Entry 2JH8 (X-ray diffraction, 3.22 A resolution); this record covers chain A.

[Chain A]
Name: VP4 core protein
Organism: Bluetongue virus 10 (ISOLATE USA)
UniProtKB: P07132 (VP4_BTV10); residues 1-644 here = UniProt positions 1-644
Sequence (644 residues; numbered 1 to 644; the number before each row is that of its first residue):
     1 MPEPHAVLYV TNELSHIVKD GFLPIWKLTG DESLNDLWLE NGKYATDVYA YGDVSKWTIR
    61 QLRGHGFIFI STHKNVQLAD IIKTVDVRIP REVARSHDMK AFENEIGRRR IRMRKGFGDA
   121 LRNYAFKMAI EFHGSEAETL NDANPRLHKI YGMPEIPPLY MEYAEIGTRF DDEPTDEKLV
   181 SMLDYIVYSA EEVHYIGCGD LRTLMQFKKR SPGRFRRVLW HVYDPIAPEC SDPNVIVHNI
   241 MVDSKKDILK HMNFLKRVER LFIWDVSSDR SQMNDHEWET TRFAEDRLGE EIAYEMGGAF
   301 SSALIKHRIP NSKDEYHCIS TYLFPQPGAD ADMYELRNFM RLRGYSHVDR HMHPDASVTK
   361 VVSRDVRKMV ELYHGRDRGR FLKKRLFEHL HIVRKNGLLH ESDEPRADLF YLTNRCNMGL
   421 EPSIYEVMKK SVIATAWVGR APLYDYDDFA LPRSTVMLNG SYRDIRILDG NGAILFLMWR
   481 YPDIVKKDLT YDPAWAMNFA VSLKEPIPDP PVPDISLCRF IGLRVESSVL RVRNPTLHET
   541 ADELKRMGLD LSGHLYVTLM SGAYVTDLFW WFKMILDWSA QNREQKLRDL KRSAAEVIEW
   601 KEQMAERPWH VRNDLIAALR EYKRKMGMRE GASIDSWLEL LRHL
Disordered / not traced: 1, 270-276, 537-549, 601-610
Sequence notes: conflict Leu261 (Pro in P07132)
Residues lining bound ligands:
  - guanine (GUN), molecule 1: Arg114, Lys115, Phe117, Gly118, Arg122, Glu138, Phe410, Tyr446, Trp495, Phe499
  - guanine (GUN), molecule 2: Ala137, Asn141, Asp184, Tyr185, Arg214, Lys383, Lys384, Phe387
  - 7N-methyl-8-hydroguanosine-5'-diphosphate (M7G): Glu279, Arg282, Ile309, Pro310, Asn311, Asp332, Met333, Tyr334, Arg367

[In short]
Ligands of chain A: 7N-methyl-8-hydroguanosine-5'-diphosphate and guanine.
Chain A is VP4 core protein (Bluetongue virus 10 (ISOLATE USA)); the structure, The structure of bluetongue
virus VP4 reveals a multifunctional RNA- capping production-line, was determined by X-ray diffraction (same
publication as 2JH9, 2JHA, 2JHC and 2JHP).
